Entry 5VM0 (X-ray diffraction, 1.79 A resolution); this record covers chain B.

Chain B:
Protein: Camelid Nanobody VHH T9
Source organism: Lama glama
Notes: antibody fragment or engineered binder
Chain sequence (128 residues; row label = number of the first residue in the row):
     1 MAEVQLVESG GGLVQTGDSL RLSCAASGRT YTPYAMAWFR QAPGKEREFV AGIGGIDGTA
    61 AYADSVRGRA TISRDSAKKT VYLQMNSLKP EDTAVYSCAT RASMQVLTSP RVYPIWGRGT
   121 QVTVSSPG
Unresolved in the structure: 1
Cystine bridges: C24-C98
Small-molecule neighbours: 9EG (N-(4-chlorophenyl)-N'-(3,4-dichlorophenyl)urea): E3, V4, A26, R29, T30, Y31, T32, Y34, M36, R74, D75, K79, T80, V81, T100, R101, A102, P114, I115

Overview:
Ligands of chain B: compound 9EG.
Chain B is Camelid Nanobody VHH T9 (Lama glama); the structure, The hapten triclocarban bound to the single
domain camelid nanobody VHH T9, was determined by X-ray diffraction, deposited together with 5VLV, 5VM4, 5VM6
and 5VL2.
